Entry 6QWI (X-ray diffraction, 2.85 A resolution); this record covers chains A and B.

[Chain A (and B)]
Name: Beta-glucosidase A
Source organism: Paenibacillus polymyxa
Notes: EC 3.2.1.21; chain B of this document is another copy of the same molecule, construct and numbering; everything in this record applies to it too
UniProt: P22073 (BGLA_PAEPO); numbering as in UniProt (aligned over 1-448)
Sequence (448 residues; numbered 1 to 448; the number before each row is that of its first residue):
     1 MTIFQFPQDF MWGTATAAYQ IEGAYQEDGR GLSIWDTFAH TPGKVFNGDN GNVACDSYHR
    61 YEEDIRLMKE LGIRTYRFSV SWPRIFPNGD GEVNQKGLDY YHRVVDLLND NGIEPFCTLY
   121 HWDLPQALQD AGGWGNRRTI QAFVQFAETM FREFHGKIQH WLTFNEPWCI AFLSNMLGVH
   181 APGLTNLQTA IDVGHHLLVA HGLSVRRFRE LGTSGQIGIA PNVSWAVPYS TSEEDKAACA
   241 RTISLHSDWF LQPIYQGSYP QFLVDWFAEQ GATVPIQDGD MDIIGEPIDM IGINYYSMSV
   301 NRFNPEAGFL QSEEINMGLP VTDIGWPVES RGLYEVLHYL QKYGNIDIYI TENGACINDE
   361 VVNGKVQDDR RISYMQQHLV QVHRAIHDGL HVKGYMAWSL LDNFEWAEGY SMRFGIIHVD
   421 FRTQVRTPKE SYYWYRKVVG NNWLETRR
Construct notes: conflict Lys96 (Glu in P22073), Ala385 (Thr in P22073), Ser411 (Asn in P22073), Ile416 (Met in P22073), Lys437 (Asn in P22073), Gly440 (Ser in P22073)
Small-molecule neighbours: JJW ((2S,3S,4R)-2-[[4-[4-(2-ethoxyethoxy)phenyl]-1,2,3-triazol-1-yl]methyl]pyrrolidine-3,4-diol): Ala17, Gln20, His121, Trp122, Asn165, Glu166, Trp168, Leu173, Val179, His180, Tyr296, Trp326, Glu352, Trp398, Glu405, Trp406
Curated features (UniProtKB/Swiss-Prot):
  - active site: Glu166 (Proton donor), Glu352 (Nucleophile)

[Chain A / chain B interface]
Residue-residue contacts (54; chain A residue first):
  Met1(A) - Asn316(B)
  Thr2(A) - Asn316(B)  hydrogen bond (side chain-backbone)
  Phe4(A) - Tyr229(B)
  Phe4(A) - Ile315(B)  hydrophobic
  Phe4(A) - Asn316(B)
  Val227(A) - Arg384(B)
  Pro228(A) - Arg384(B)  hydrogen bond (backbone-side chain)
  Tyr229(A) - Phe4(B)
  Tyr229(A) - Tyr334(B)
  Tyr229(A) - Val380(B)  hydrogen bond (side chain-backbone)
  Tyr229(A) - His383(B)  hydrogen bond
  Tyr229(A) - Arg384(B)  hydrogen bond (backbone-side chain)
  Tyr229(A) - His387(B)
  Ser230(A) - His387(B)  hydrogen bond
  Ser230(A) - Asp388(B)
  Thr231(A) - His338(B)
  Thr231(A) - Asp388(B)  hydrogen bond (backbone-side chain)
  Arg302(A) - Thr2(B)
  Ile315(A) - Thr2(B)
  Ile315(A) - Phe4(B)  hydrophobic
  Asn316(A) - Thr2(B)  hydrogen bond (backbone-side chain)
  Asn316(A) - Phe4(B)
  Asn316(A) - Thr446(B)  hydrogen bond (backbone-side chain)
  Asn316(A) - Arg447(B)
  Met317(A) - Gln377(B)
  Met317(A) - Val380(B)  hydrophobic
  Met317(A) - Gln381(B)
  Met317(A) - Arg384(B)
  Gly318(A) - Gln376(B)
  Gly318(A) - Gln377(B)
  Gly318(A) - Thr446(B)
  Leu319(A) - Gln377(B)
  Arg331(A) - Arg331(B)
  Tyr334(A) - Tyr229(B)
  His338(A) - Thr231(B)
  Gln376(A) - Gly318(B)
  Gln377(A) - Met317(B)
  Gln377(A) - Gly318(B)
  Gln377(A) - Leu319(B)
  Val380(A) - Tyr229(B)  hydrogen bond (backbone-side chain)
  Val380(A) - Met317(B)  hydrophobic
  Gln381(A) - Met317(B)
  His383(A) - Tyr229(B)  hydrogen bond
  Arg384(A) - Val227(B)
  Arg384(A) - Pro228(B)  hydrogen bond (side chain-backbone)
  Arg384(A) - Tyr229(B)  hydrogen bond (side chain-backbone)
  Arg384(A) - Met317(B)
  His387(A) - Ser230(B)  hydrogen bond
  Asp388(A) - Ser230(B)
  Asp388(A) - Thr231(B)  hydrogen bond (side chain-backbone)
  Thr446(A) - Asn316(B)  hydrogen bond (backbone-side chain)
  Thr446(A) - Met317(B)
  Thr446(A) - Gly318(B)  hydrogen bond (side chain-backbone)
  Arg447(A) - Asn316(B)
Also at the interface, not in a pair above, chain A (31 interface residues in all): Val300, Pro320, Ser330, Ser373
Also at the interface, not in a pair above, chain B (32 interface residues in all): Met1, Val300, Arg302, Pro320, Glu329, Ser330, Ser373

[In short]
31 residues of chain A face 32 of chain B across their interface; the contacts include 17 hydrogen bonds.
Among the polar pairs are Thr2(A)-Asn316(B), Pro228(A)-Arg384(B) and Tyr229(A)-Val380(B). Chain A binds
compound JJW. Curated annotation (UniProt) lists active-site residues Glu166(A) and Glu352(A) on chain A.
Both chains are Beta-glucosidase A (Paenibacillus polymyxa). Entry 6QWI (Structure of beta-glucosidase A from
Paenibacillus polymyxa complexed with multivalent inhibitors) was determined by X-ray diffraction together
with 6R4K from the same study.
